8R69 - chains E and G of the 14 polymer chains in the assembly; structure by electron microscopy, 4.30 A resolution (low resolution: residue-level contacts below are approximate; hydrogen-bond / salt-bridge calls are withheld).

[Chain E]
Molecule: Capsid protein
Source organism: Staphylococcus phage 812
UniProtKB: A1YTN7 (A1YTN7_9CAUD); numbering as in UniProt (aligned over 1-292)
Amino-acid sequence (292 residues; row label = number of the first residue in the row):
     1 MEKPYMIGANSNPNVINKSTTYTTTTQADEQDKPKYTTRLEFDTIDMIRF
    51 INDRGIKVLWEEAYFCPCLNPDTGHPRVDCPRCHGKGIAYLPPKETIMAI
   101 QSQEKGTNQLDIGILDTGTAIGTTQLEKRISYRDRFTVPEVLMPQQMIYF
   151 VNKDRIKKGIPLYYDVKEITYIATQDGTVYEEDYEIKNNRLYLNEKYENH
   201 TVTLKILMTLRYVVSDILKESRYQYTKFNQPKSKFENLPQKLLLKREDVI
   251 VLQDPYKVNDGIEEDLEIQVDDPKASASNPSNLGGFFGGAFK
Disordered / not traced: 1, 270-292
Bound ions: Zn2+: C66, C68, C80, C83

[Chain G]
Molecule: Baseplate hub assembly protein
Source organism: Staphylococcus phage 812
UniProtKB: A1YTN9 (A1YTN9_9CAUD); residue numbers follow UniProt; this construct covers 1-278
Amino-acid sequence (278 residues; row label = number of the first residue in the row):
     1 MAITSVDSYLLSEIKPRLNTVLENCYIIDEVLKDFDYQTRESFKEAFCGK
    51 NAQHEVTVGFNFPKFKNNYEAHYLIQLGQGQETKNSLGSIQSSYFEATGD
   101 TLVESSTAIREDDKLVFTVSKPIGELIKVEDIEFAKYDNLQVEGNKVSFK
   151 YQTNEDYENYNANIIFTEKKNDSKGLVKGFTVEEQVTVVGLSFNVDVARC
   201 LDAVLKMILISMRDSIEEQQTFQLQNLSFGDIAPIIEDGDSMIFGRPTII
   251 KYTSSLDLDYTITQDINKLTFKERKDWK
Disordered / not traced: 1, 277-278

[Chain E / chain G interface]
Pairs across the interface (54):
  N70(E) with D36(G); Q38(G)
  D72(E) with D36(G)
  T73(E) with D196(G); R199(G)
  H75(E) with V195(G); D196(G)
  P76(E) with N194(G)
  R77(E) with Q38(G); E45(G)
  V78(E) with S42(G); A46(G); V197(G)
  L110(E) with F62(G); I236(G)
  D111(E) with N61(G); F62(G); P63(G)
  I112(E) with P63(G); N67(G); Y69(G); L74(G); L191(G); I236(G)
  G113(E) with P63(G); Y69(G)
  I114(E) with K64(G); F65(G); K66(G); Y69(G)
  L115(E) with Y69(G)
  T117(E) with D238(G); G239(G)
  I148(E) with F65(G)
  D154(E) with N19(G)
  R155(E) with E55(G)
  K158(E) with K50(G); A52(G)
  P161(E) with E55(G)
  Y163(E) with K66(G); N68(G)
  Y164(E) with K66(G)
  R190(E) with Q53(G)
  K245(E) with D238(G); G239(G)
  R246(E) with D240(G)
  E247(E) with D240(G)
  D248(E) with K66(G); D240(G)
  V249(E) with D240(G); S241(G); I243(G)
  I250(E) with F193(G); S241(G)
Other interface residues (no listed pair), chain E (33 interface residues in all): D79, G85, N108, Q109, V213
Other interface residues (no listed pair), chain G (40 interface residues in all): T39, F43, H54, T57, Q76, I235, E237

[Summary]
33 residues of chain E face 40 of chain G across their interface. C66(E), C68(E), C80(E) and C83(E) coordinate
Zn2+.
Here chain E is Capsid protein and chain G is Baseplate hub assembly protein, both from Staphylococcus phage
812. Entry 8R69 (Neck and tail of phage 812 virion (composite)) was determined by electron microscopy together
with 8Q01, 8Q1I, 8Q7D, 8QEK, 8QEM, 8QJE, 8QKH and 8R5G from the same study.
